5BRP - chain A; structure by X-ray diffraction, 2.05 A resolution.

[Chain A]
Molecule: Glycoside Hydrolase Family 13
From: Bacillus licheniformis ATCC 14580
Notes: EC 3.2.1.93
Reference sequence: Q65MI2 (Q65MI2_BACLD); residue numbers follow UniProt; this construct covers 1-562
Sequence (568 residues; numbered -5 to 562; the number before each row is that of its first residue; numbers below 1 keep their minus sign (His-5 is residue -5)):
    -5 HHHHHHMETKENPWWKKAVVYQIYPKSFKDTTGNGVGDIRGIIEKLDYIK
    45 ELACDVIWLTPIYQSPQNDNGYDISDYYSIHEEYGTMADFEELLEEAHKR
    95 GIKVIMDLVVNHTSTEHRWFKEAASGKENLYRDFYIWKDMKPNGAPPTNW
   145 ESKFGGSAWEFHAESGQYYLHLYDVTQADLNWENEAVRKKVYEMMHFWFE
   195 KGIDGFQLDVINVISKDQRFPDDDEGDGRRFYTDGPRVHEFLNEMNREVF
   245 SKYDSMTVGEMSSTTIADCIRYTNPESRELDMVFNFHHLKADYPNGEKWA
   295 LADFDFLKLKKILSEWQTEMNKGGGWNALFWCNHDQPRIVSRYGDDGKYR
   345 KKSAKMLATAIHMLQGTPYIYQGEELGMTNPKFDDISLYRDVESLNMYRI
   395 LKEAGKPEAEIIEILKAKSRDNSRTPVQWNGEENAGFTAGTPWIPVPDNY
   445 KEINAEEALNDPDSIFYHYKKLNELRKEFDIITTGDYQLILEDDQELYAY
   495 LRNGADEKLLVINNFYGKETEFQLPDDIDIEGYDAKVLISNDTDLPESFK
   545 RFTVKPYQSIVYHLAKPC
Disordered / not traced: -5 to 5, 561-562
Sequence notes: expression tag (-5 to 0); engineered mutation Gln201 (Arg in Q65MI2)
Bound ions: Mg2+: Asp24, Thr26, Asn28, Val30, Asp32
Small-molecule neighbours: 4-nitrophenyl alpha-D-glucopyranoside (PNG): Asp63, Asn64, Tyr66, His106, Phe148, Tyr167, Gln171, Asp203, Val204, Glu254, Asp329
What the authors report for this chain:
  - binding site for 4-nitrophenyl alpha-D-glucopyranoside: Asp63, His106, Phe148, Gln171, Asp203, Glu254, Asp329, Arg414, Arg418
  - conformationally variable residues: Arg414
  - specificity-determining residues: Phe280 to Asp299
  - mutagenesis - R201Q: abolished catalytic activity (citing earlier work)
  - catalytic residues: Asp203, Glu254, Asp329 (by similarity / conservation)
  - mutagenesis - D203E, E254D, D329E: abolished catalytic activity
  - specificity-determining residues: His281, His282, Lys284, Lys292 (proposed by the authors, not directly observed)
  - mutagenesis - H281A, H282A, K284A, K292A: decreased catalytic activity

[Overview]
Ligands of chain A: 4-nitrophenyl alpha-D-glucopyranoside. The Mg2+ site is built by Asp24, Thr26, Asn28,
Val30 and Asp32. From the paper: catalytic residues Asp203, Glu254 and Asp329; R201Q, D203E and E254D, among
others, abolish catalytic activity; 8 substitutions were tested in all.
Chain A is Glycoside Hydrolase Family 13 (Bacillus licheniformis ATCC 14580); the structure, Crystal structure
of Bacillus licheniformis trehalose-6-phosphate hydrolase (TreA), mutant R201Q, in complex with PNG, was
determined by X-ray diffraction (same publication as 5BRQ).
